PDB entry 7UKK | X-ray diffraction, 2.00 A resolution | chain A

== Chain A ==
Molecule: 3C-like proteinase
From: Severe acute respiratory syndrome coronavirus 2
Notes: EC 3.4.22.69
UniProtKB: P0DTD1 (R1AB_SARS2); residues 1-306 here correspond to UniProt positions 3264-3569 (UniProt number = residue number + 3263)
Amino-acid sequence (306 residues; numbered 1 to 306; the number before each row is that of its first residue):
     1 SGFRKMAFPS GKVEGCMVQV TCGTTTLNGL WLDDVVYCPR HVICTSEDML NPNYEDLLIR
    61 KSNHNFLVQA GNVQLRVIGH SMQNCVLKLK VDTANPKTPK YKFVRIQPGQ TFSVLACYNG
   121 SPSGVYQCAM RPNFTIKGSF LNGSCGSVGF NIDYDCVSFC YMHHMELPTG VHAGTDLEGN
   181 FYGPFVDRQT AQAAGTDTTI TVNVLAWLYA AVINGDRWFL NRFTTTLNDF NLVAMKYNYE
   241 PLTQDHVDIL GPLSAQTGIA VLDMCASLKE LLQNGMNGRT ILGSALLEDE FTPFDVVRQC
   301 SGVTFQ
Curated features (UniProtKB/Swiss-Prot):
  - active site: His41 (For 3CL-PRO activity), Cys145 (Nucleophile)
  - site: Gln306 (Cleavage)
  - cross-link (Glycyl lysine isopeptide (Lys-Gly)): Lys5 (interchain with G-Cter in ubiquitin), Lys90 (interchain with G-Cter in ubiquitin)
Covalent attachments: GC-376 (K36) linked to Cys145
Small-molecule neighbours: GC-376 (K36; (1S,2S)-2-({N-[(benzyloxy)carbonyl]-L-leucyl}amino)-1-hydroxy-3-[(3S)-2-oxopyrrolidin-3-yl]propane-1-sulfonic acid): Ser1, His41, Met49, Tyr54, Phe140, Leu141, Asn142, Gly143, Ser144, His163, His164, Met165, Glu166, Pro168, His172, Asp187, Arg188, Gln189, Thr190
From the paper describing this entry:
  - catalytic residues: His41, Cys145 (citing earlier work)
  - binding site for GC-376: Gly143, Ser144, Cys145, His163, Glu166, Gln189
  - mutagenesis - C145A (Kd 2.7 uM): decreased binding to NMV
  - conformationally variable residues (side-chain flip): Gln189
  - self-association interface (contacts with another copy of this molecule); pairs are residue here / residue on that copy: Phe140-Ser1, Glu166-Ser1 (proposed by the authors, not directly observed)

== Summary ==
Covalently linked GC-376: at Cys145. UniProt lists active-site residues His41 and Cys145. From the paper:
catalytic residues His41 and Cys145; C145A reduces binding to NMV.
Chain A is 3C-like proteinase (Severe acute respiratory syndrome coronavirus 2); the structure,
Room-temperature X-ray structure of SARS-CoV-2 main protease in complex with GC-376, was determined by X-ray
diffraction (same publication as 7UJ9, 7UJG and 7UJU).
